5S5M - chains D and E of the 6 polymer chains in the assembly; structure by X-ray diffraction, 2.70 A resolution.

# Chain D
Protein: Tubulin beta-2B chain
Source organism: Bos taurus
UniProt: Q6B856 (TBB2B_BOVIN); the author numbering skips numbers that UniProt does not, so the offset changes along the chain: 1-42 = UniProt 1-42; 45-360 = UniProt 43-358; 369-455 = UniProt 359-445
Amino-acid sequence (445 residues; numbered 1 to 455; 10 numbers in that range are skipped by the numbering (no residue carries them; nothing is unmodelled there); the number before each row is that of its first residue):
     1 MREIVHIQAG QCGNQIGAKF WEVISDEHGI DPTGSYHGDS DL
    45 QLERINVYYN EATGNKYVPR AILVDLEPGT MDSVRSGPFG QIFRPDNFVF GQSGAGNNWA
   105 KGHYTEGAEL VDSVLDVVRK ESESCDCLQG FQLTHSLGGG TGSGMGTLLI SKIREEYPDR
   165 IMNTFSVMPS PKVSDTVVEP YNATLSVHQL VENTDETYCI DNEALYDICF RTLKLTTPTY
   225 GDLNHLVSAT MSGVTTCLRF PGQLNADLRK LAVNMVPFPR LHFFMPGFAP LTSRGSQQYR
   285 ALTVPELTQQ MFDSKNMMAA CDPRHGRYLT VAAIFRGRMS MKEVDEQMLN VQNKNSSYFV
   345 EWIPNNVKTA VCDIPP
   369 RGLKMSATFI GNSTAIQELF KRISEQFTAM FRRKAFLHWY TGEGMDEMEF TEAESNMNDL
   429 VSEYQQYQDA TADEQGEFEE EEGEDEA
Not modelled in the structure: 442-455
UniProt features mapped onto this chain:
  - motif: Met1 to Ile4 (MREI motif)
  - binding site (GTP): Gln11, Glu71, Ser140, Gly144, Thr145, Gly146, Asn206, Asn228
  - binding site (Mg(2+)): Glu71
  - modified residue: Ser40 (Phosphoserine), Thr57 (Phosphothreonine), Lys60 (N6-acetyllysine), Ser174 (Phosphoserine), Thr287 (Phosphothreonine), Thr292 (Phosphothreonine), Arg320 (Omega-N-methylarginine), Glu448 (5-glutamyl polyglutamate)
  - cross-link (Glycyl lysine isopeptide (Lys-Gly)): Lys60 (interchain with G-Cter in ubiquitin), Lys326 (interchain with G-Cter in ubiquitin)
Metal / ion sites: Mg2+: Gln11 (together with GDP)
Ligand contacts: GDP (guanosine-5'-diphosphate): Gly10, Gln11, Cys12, Gln15, Ile16, Ala99, Asn101, Ser140, Gly142, Gly143, Gly144, Thr145, Gly146, Val171, Pro173, Val177, Ser178, Glu183, Asn206, Leu209, Tyr224, Leu227, Asn228, Val231

# Chain E
Protein: Stathmin-4
Source organism: Rattus norvegicus
UniProt: P63043 (STMN4_RAT); residues 5-145 here correspond to UniProt positions 49-189 (UniProt number = residue number + 44)
Amino-acid sequence (143 residues; row label = number of the first residue in the row):
     3 MADMEVIELN KCTSGQSFEV ILKPPSFDGV PEFNASLPRR RDPSLEEIQK KLEAAEERRK
    63 YQEAELLKHL AEKREHEREV IQKAIEENNN FIKMAKEKLA QKMESNKENR EAHLAAMLER
   123 LQEKDKHAEE VRKNKELKEE ASR
Not modelled in the structure: 3-5, 29-43, 144-145
Differences from the reference sequence: initiating methionine (3); expression tag (4)
UniProt features mapped onto this chain:
  - modified residue: Ser46 (Phosphoserine)

# Chain D / chain E interface
Residue-residue contacts (24; chain D residue first):
  Tyr108(D) - His129(E)  hydrogen bond
  Tyr108(D) - Val133(E)  hydrophobic
  Tyr108(D) - Arg134(E)  hydrogen bond (backbone-side chain)
  Thr109(D) - Lys137(E)
  Ala112(D) - Arg134(E)
  Ser155(D) - Leu123(E)
  Lys156(D) - Asp127(E)  salt bridge
  Arg158(D) - Met119(E)
  Arg158(D) - Leu123(E)
  Glu159(D) - Leu120(E)
  Glu159(D) - Leu123(E)
  Glu159(D) - Asp127(E)
  Asp163(D) - Arg112(E)
  Gln193(D) - Lys126(E)  hydrogen bond
  Asn197(D) - Leu123(E)
  Thr409(D) - Lys140(E)  hydrogen bond (backbone-side chain)
  Gly410(D) - Lys137(E)
  Gly410(D) - Lys140(E)
  Glu411(D) - Val133(E)
  Glu411(D) - Lys137(E)  salt bridge
  Gly412(D) - Val133(E)
  Gly412(D) - Asn136(E)
  Met413(D) - Val133(E)
  Glu417(D) - His129(E)  salt bridge
Interface residues without a listed pair, chain D (18 interface residues in all): Glu113, Pro162
Interface residues without a listed pair, chain E (15 interface residues in all): Leu116, Gln124, Ala130

# Overview
Chain D and chain E form an interface of 18 and 15 residues respectively; the contacts include 4 hydrogen
bonds and 3 salt bridges. Among the polar pairs are Lys156(D)-Asp127(E), Glu411(D)-Lys137(E) and
Glu417(D)-His129(E). Ligands of chain D: GDP.
Chain D is Tubulin beta-2B chain (Bos taurus) and chain E is Stathmin-4 (Rattus norvegicus); the structure,
Tubulin-Z45527714-complex, was determined by X-ray diffraction together with 5S4L, 5S4M, 5S4N, 5S4O, 5S4P,
5S4Q and 52 further entries from the same study.
